PDB entry 6I0N | X-ray diffraction, 1.40 A resolution | chain A

[Chain A]
Molecule: Endolytic peptidoglycan transglycosylase RlpA
Source organism: Pseudomonas aeruginosa
Notes: EC 4.2.2.-
Reference sequence: A0A0A8RDC6 (A0A0A8RDC6_PSEAI); numbering as in UniProt (aligned over 266-342)
Chain sequence (77 residues; numbered 266 to 342; the number before each row is that of its first residue):
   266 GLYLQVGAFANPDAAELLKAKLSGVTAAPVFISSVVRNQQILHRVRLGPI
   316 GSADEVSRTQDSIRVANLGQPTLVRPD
Residues lining bound ligands: 1,6-anhydro-N-acetylmuramic acid / N-acetyl-beta-muramic acid / N-acetylglucosamine: Q270, V271, G272, A273, F274, A275, N276, A279, R302, L307, Q335, T337, V339
What the authors report for this chain:
  - binding site for 1,6-anhydro-N-acetylmuramic acid: Q270, R302
  - binding site for N-acetylglucosamine: Q270, A273 (from molecular simulation)
  - mutagenesis - R302A, R309A, R311A: decreased binding to compound 1

[In short]
Bound to chain A: 1,6-anhydro-N-acetylmuramic acid / N-acetyl-beta-muramic acid / N-acetylglucosamine. The
paper reports a binding site for 1,6-anhydro-N-acetylmuramic acid at Q270 and R302; R302A, R309A and R311A
reduce binding to compound 1.
Chain A is Endolytic peptidoglycan transglycosylase RlpA (Pseudomonas aeruginosa); the structure, Crystal
structure of RlpA SPOR domain from Pseudomonas aeruginosa in complex with denuded glycan ended in ..., was
determined by X-ray diffraction together with 6I05, 6I09 and 6I0A from the same study.
